1GGF - chains A and D of the 4 polymer chains in the assembly; structure by X-ray diffraction, 2.28 A resolution.

Chain A (and D):
Molecule: Catalase hpii
Source organism: Escherichia coli
Notes: EC 1.11.1.6; chain D of this document is another copy of the same molecule, construct and numbering; everything in this record applies to it too
Reference sequence: P21179 (CATE_ECOLI); residues 1-753 here = UniProt positions 1-753
Sequence (753 residues; each row starts with the number of its first residue):
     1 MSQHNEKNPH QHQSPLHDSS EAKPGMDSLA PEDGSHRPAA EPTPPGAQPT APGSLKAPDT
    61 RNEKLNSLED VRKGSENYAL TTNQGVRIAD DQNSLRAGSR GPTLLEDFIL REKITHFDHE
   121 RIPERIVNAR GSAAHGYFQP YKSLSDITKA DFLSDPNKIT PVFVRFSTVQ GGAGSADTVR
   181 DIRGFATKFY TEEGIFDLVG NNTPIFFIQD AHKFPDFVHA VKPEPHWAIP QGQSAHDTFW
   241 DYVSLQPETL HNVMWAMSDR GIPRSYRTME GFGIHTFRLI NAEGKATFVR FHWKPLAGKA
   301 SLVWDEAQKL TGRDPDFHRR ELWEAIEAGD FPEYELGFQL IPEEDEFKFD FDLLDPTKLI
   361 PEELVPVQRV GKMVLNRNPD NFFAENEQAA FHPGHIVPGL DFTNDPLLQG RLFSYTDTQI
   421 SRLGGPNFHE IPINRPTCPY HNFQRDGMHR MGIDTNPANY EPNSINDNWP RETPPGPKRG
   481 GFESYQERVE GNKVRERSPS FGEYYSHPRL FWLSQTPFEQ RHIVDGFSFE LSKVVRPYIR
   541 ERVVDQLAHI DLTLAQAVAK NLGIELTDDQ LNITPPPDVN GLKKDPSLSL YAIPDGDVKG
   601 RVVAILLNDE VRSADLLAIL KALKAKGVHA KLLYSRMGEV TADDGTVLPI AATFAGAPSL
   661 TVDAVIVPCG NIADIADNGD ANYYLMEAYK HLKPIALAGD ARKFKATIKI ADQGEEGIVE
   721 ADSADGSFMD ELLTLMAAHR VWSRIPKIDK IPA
Unresolved in the structure: 1-26
Construct notes: engineered mutation Asn128 (His in P21179)
Bound ions: heme Fe: Tyr415 (together with hydrogen peroxide)
Small-molecule neighbours:
  - heme (HEM), molecule 1: Ile114, Phe117, Asp118
  - heme (HEM), molecule 2: Arg125, Ile126, Val127, Asn128, Arg165, Ser167, Gly184, Phe185, Ala186, Val199, Gly200, Asn201, Phe206, Ala211, Phe214, Ile274, His275, Ala389, Phe391, Leu407, Gly410, Arg411, Ser414, Tyr415, Thr418, Gln419, Arg422
  - hydrogen peroxide (PEO), molecule 1: Pro123, Thr418, Ser421
  - hydrogen peroxide (PEO), molecule 2: Val127, Asn128, Val169, Phe214
  - hydrogen peroxide (PEO), molecule 3: Asn128, Val169, Ile182, Arg183, Gly184, Asn201, Phe206
  - hydrogen peroxide (PEO), molecule 4: Arg180, Gln233, Ser234, Ala235, Trp304, Glu530
What the authors report for this chain:
  - heme coordination: Tyr415
  - binding site for hydrogen peroxide: Asn128, Asn201, Ser234
  - conformationally variable residues: Arg111, Phe413, Thr416, Asp417, Cys438, Pro439, Met448
  - catalytic residues: Asn201 (citing earlier work)
  - mutagenesis - H128N: abolished catalytic activity

Interface between chain A and chain D:
Pairs across the interface - 254 pairs, chain A then chain D:
  Leu29(A) with Leu245(D), hydrophobic; Arg542(D), hydrogen bond (backbone-side chain)
  Pro31(A) with Tyr538(D), hydrophobic
  Ser35(A) with Tyr538(D)
  His36(A) with Arg536(D), hydrogen bond (backbone-side chain); Tyr538(D)
  Pro49(A) with Val535(D); Arg536(D)
  Thr50(A) with His226(D), hydrogen bond; Trp227(D)
  Ala51(A) with His226(D)
  Pro52(A) with His226(D)
  Asp90(A) with Arg495(D)
  Asp91(A) with His212(D), salt bridge; Lys213(D); Asp216(D)
  Gln92(A) with Lys213(D), hydrogen bond; Arg497(D), hydrogen bond (backbone-side chain)
  Asn93(A) with Asp210(D); His212(D); Arg495(D); Glu496(D); Arg497(D), hydrogen bond
  Ser94(A) with Asp210(D), hydrogen bond; His212(D); Val494(D); Arg495(D)
  Leu95(A) with Lys493(D); Val494(D); Arg495(D)
  Arg96(A) with Asp210(D), salt bridge; Pro406(D); Asn492(D); Lys493(D); Val494(D), hydrogen bond (backbone-backbone); Glu496(D), hydrogen bond (side chain-backbone); Arg497(D)
  Ala97(A) with Val489(D), hydrophobic; Asn492(D)
  Gly98(A) with Gly491(D); Asn492(D), hydrogen bond (backbone-backbone); Val494(D)
  Ser99(A) with Val494(D); Glu496(D); Ser498(D); Pro499(D)
  Arg100(A) with Glu346(D), salt bridge; Phe347(D); Asp352(D), salt bridge; Leu354(D); Asn404(D)
  Gly101(A) with Asn404(D)
  Pro102(A) with Asn404(D); Gln409(D)
  Thr103(A) with Gln409(D), hydrogen bond (backbone-side chain)
  Leu104(A) with Lys493(D)
  Glu106(A) with Lys493(D), salt bridge
  Asp107(A) with Arg495(D), salt bridge
  Leu110(A) with His212(D)
  Arg111(A) with Phe413(D)
  Lys113(A) with His212(D), hydrogen bond (side chain-backbone); Asp216(D), salt bridge
  Ile114(A) with Ala211(D); Pro215(D), hydrophobic; Phe413(D), hydrophobic; Ser414(D)
  Thr115(A) with Phe413(D); Asp417(D)
  Phe117(A) with Ile126(D); Phe214(D), hydrophobic; Pro215(D), hydrophobic; Val218(D), hydrophobic
  Asp118(A) with Ser414(D), hydrogen bond; Asp417(D); Thr418(D), hydrogen bond (backbone-side chain)
  His119(A) with Asp417(D), salt bridge; Ser421(D)
  Glu120(A) with His219(D), salt bridge
  Arg121(A) with Pro123(D); Glu124(D); Ile126(D), hydrogen bond (side chain-backbone); Lys222(D)
  Ile122(A) with Pro123(D)
  Pro123(A) with Arg121(D); Ile122(D); Pro123(D)
  Glu124(A) with Arg121(D)
  Ile126(A) with Phe117(D); Glu120(D); Arg121(D), hydrogen bond (backbone-side chain)
  Gly174(A) with Gly174(D); Ser175(D); Gln231(D)
  Ser175(A) with Gly174(D)
  Asp210(A) with Gln92(D); Asn93(D); Ser94(D), hydrogen bond; Arg96(D), salt bridge
  Ala211(A) with Ile114(D)
  His212(A) with Asp91(D), salt bridge; Asn93(D), hydrogen bond (side chain-backbone); Ser94(D); Leu110(D); Lys113(D), hydrogen bond (backbone-side chain)
  Lys213(A) with Asp91(D); Gln92(D), hydrogen bond
  Phe214(A) with Phe117(D), hydrophobic
  Pro215(A) with Ile114(D), hydrophobic; Phe117(D), hydrophobic
  Asp216(A) with Asp91(D); Lys113(D), salt bridge
  Val218(A) with Phe117(D), hydrophobic
  His219(A) with Glu120(D), salt bridge
  Lys222(A) with Arg121(D)
  Pro225(A) with Asn381(D); Phe382(D), hydrogen bond (backbone-backbone)
  His226(A) with Thr50(D), hydrogen bond; Ala51(D); Pro52(D); Trp323(D); Asp380(D); Phe382(D), hydrogen bond (backbone-backbone)
  Trp227(A) with Thr50(D); Arg319(D); Arg320(D); Trp323(D), hydrophobic; Glu324(D); Phe382(D)
  Ala228(A) with Arg319(D), hydrogen bond (backbone-side chain); Phe382(D), hydrophobic
  Ile229(A) with Asp316(D); Arg319(D); Arg320(D)
  Pro230(A) with Asp316(D)
  Gln231(A) with Gly174(D); Asp316(D), hydrogen bond (backbone-side chain)
  Gln233(A) with Pro315(D)
  Leu245(A) with Leu29(D), hydrophobic
  Asp305(A) with Arg313(D), salt bridge
  Gln308(A) with Gly312(D); Arg313(D), hydrogen bond
  Lys309(A) with Arg313(D)
  Thr311(A) with Gly312(D), hydrogen bond (side chain-backbone)
  Gly312(A) with Gln308(D); Thr311(D), hydrogen bond (backbone-side chain); Gly312(D)
  Arg313(A) with Asp305(D), salt bridge; Gln308(D), hydrogen bond; Lys309(D)
  Asp316(A) with Ile229(D); Pro230(D); Gln231(D), hydrogen bond (side chain-backbone)
  Arg319(A) with Trp227(D); Ala228(D), hydrogen bond (side chain-backbone); Ile229(D)
  Arg320(A) with Trp227(D); Ile229(D)
  Trp323(A) with His226(D); Trp227(D), hydrophobic
  Glu346(A) with Arg100(D), salt bridge
  Phe347(A) with Arg100(D)
  Asp352(A) with Arg100(D), salt bridge
  Leu354(A) with Arg100(D)
  Asp380(A) with His226(D)
  Asn381(A) with Pro225(D)
  Phe382(A) with Pro225(D), hydrogen bond (backbone-backbone); His226(D), hydrogen bond (backbone-backbone); Trp227(D); Ala228(D), hydrophobic
  Asn404(A) with Arg100(D); Gly101(D); Pro102(D)
  Pro406(A) with Arg96(D)
  Gln409(A) with Pro102(D); Thr103(D), hydrogen bond (side chain-backbone)
  Phe413(A) with Leu105(D), hydrophobic; Leu110(D), hydrophobic; Arg111(D)
  Ser414(A) with Ile114(D); Asp118(D), hydrogen bond
  Asp417(A) with Thr115(D); Asp118(D); His119(D), salt bridge
  Thr418(A) with Asp118(D), hydrogen bond (side chain-backbone)
  Ser421(A) with Asp118(D); His119(D), hydrogen bond
  Val489(A) with Ala97(D), hydrophobic
  Gly491(A) with Gly98(D)
  Asn492(A) with Arg96(D); Ala97(D); Gly98(D), hydrogen bond (backbone-backbone)
  Lys493(A) with Leu95(D); Arg96(D); Leu104(D); Glu106(D), salt bridge
  Val494(A) with Ser94(D); Leu95(D); Arg96(D), hydrogen bond (backbone-backbone); Ser99(D)
  Arg495(A) with Asp90(D); Asn93(D); Ser94(D); Leu95(D); Asp107(D), salt bridge; Ile109(D)
  Glu496(A) with Asn93(D); Arg96(D), hydrogen bond (backbone-side chain); Ser99(D)
  Arg497(A) with Gln92(D), hydrogen bond (side chain-backbone); Asn93(D), hydrogen bond; Arg96(D)
  Ser498(A) with Ser99(D); Arg100(D)
  Pro499(A) with Ser99(D)
  Ser532(A) with Met637(D)
  Lys533(A) with Gly656(D), hydrogen bond (side chain-backbone)
  Val535(A) with Pro49(D)
  Arg536(A) with His36(D), hydrogen bond (side chain-backbone); Pro49(D)
  Tyr538(A) with Pro31(D), hydrophobic; Ser35(D); His36(D)
  Arg540(A) with Met637(D)
  Arg542(A) with Leu29(D), hydrogen bond (side chain-backbone)
  Lys560(A) with Arg636(D)
  Asn561(A) with Arg636(D); Met637(D), hydrogen bond (backbone-backbone)
  Leu562(A) with Met637(D); Gly638(D)
  Gly563(A) with Met637(D), hydrogen bond (backbone-backbone)
  Arg636(A) with Asn561(D)
  Met637(A) with Ser532(D); Arg540(D); Asn561(D), hydrogen bond (backbone-backbone); Leu562(D); Gly563(D), hydrogen bond (backbone-backbone)
  Gly638(A) with Leu562(D)
  Gly656(A) with Lys533(D), hydrogen bond (backbone-side chain)
  Gly679(A) with Asp749(D); Lys750(D); Pro752(D)
  Asn682(A) with Pro752(D)
  Tyr683(A) with Tyr683(D); Pro752(D); Ala753(D)
  Met686(A) with Pro752(D), hydrophobic
  Asp749(A) with Gly679(D), hydrogen bond (backbone-backbone)
  Lys750(A) with Asp677(D); Gly679(D)
  Pro752(A) with Gly679(D); Asn682(D); Tyr683(D); Met686(D)
  Ala753(A) with Tyr683(D)
Other interface residues (no listed pair), chain A (133 interface residues in all): Ala30, Gln48, Ile109, Arg125, Val127, Arg130, Gln246, Pro315, Glu324, Pro379, Glu490, Ser500, Phe529, Lys690, Ile751
Other interface residues (no listed pair), chain D (134 interface residues in all): Ala30, Gln48, Arg125, Val127, Arg130, Gln233, Gln246, Glu490, Ser500, Phe529, Lys560, Asn678, Asp680

Overview:
133 residues of chain A face 134 of chain D across their interface; the contacts include 51 hydrogen bonds and
20 salt bridges. Among the polar pairs are Asp91(A)-His212(D), Arg96(A)-Asp210(D) and Arg100(A)-Glu346(D).
Ligands of chain A: heme and 4 copies of hydrogen peroxide. The paper reports the catalytic residue Asn201(A);
H128N of chain A abolishes catalytic activity.
Both chains are Catalase hpii (Escherichia coli). Entry 1GGF (Crystal structure of catalase hpii from
escherichia coli, variant his128asn, complex with hydrogen peroxide) was determined by X-ray diffraction,
deposited together with 1GGE, 1GGH, 1GGJ, 1GGK and 1GG9.
